Entry 1OUU (X-ray diffraction, 2.50 A resolution); this record covers chains A and D of the 4 polymer chains in the assembly.

[Chain A]
Protein: Hemoglobin I
Organism: Oncorhynchus mykiss
Notes: engineered mutation(s): CHAIN A, C, DEL(D32,K33)
Reference sequence: P02019 (HBA1_ONCMY); aligned to UniProt positions 1-141 over residues 1-141 (the alignment contains insertions or deletions, so no single offset holds)
Sequence (143 residues; each row starts with the number of its first residue; numbering starts at 0):
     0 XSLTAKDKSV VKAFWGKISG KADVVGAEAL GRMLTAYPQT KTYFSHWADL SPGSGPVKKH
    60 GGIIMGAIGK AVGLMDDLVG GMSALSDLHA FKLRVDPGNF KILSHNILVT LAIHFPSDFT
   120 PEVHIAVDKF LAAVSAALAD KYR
Modified positions: ACE (acetyl group) at position 0
UniProt features mapped onto this chain:
  - modified residue: Ser-1 (N-acetylserine)
Bound ions: heme Fe: His-88 (together with carbon monoxide)
Small-molecule neighbours:
  - carbon monoxide (CMO): Phe-43, His-59, Ile-63, His-88
  - heme (HEM): Thr-39, Tyr-42, Phe-43, His-45, Trp-46, His-59, Ile-62, Ile-63, Ala-66, Ile-67, Met-81, Leu-84, Leu-87, His-88, Leu-92, Val-94, Asn-98, Phe-99, Leu-102, Val-133, Leu-137

[Chain D]
Protein: Hemoglobin I
Organism: Oncorhynchus mykiss
Notes: engineered mutation(s): CHAIN A, C, DEL(D32,K33)
Reference sequence: P02142 (HBB1_ONCMY); numbering as in UniProt (aligned over 1-146)
Sequence (146 residues; numbered 1 to 146; the number before each row is that of its first residue):
     1 VEWTDAEKST ISAVWGKVNI DEIGPLALAR VLIVYPWTQR YFGSFGNVST PAAIMGNPKV
    61 AAHGKVVCGA LDKAVKNMGN ILATYKSLSE THANKLFVDP DNFRVLADVL TIVIAAKFGA
   121 SFTPEIQATW QKFMKVVVAA MGSRYF
UniProt features mapped onto this chain:
  - binding site (heme b): His-63, His-92
Bound ions: heme Fe: His-92 (together with carbon monoxide)
Small-molecule neighbours: carbon monoxide / heme: Leu-28, Thr-38, Tyr-41, Phe-42, Phe-45, His-63, Val-66, Val-67, Ala-70, Leu-71, Tyr-85, Leu-88, His-92, Leu-96, Val-98, Asn-102, Phe-103, Leu-106, Met-141

[Chain A / chain D interface]
Pairs across the interface (15):
  Gln-38(A) / Asp-99(D)  hydrogen bond
  Gln-38(A) / Pro-100(D)
  Thr-41(A) / Phe-97(D)
  Tyr-42(A) / Arg-40(D)
  Arg-93(A) / Arg-40(D)  hydrogen bond (backbone-side chain)
  Asp-95(A) / Trp-37(D)
  Asp-95(A) / Tyr-41(D)  hydrogen bond
  Asp-95(A) / Asp-99(D)
  Asp-95(A) / Asn-102(D)  hydrogen bond
  Pro-96(A) / Trp-37(D)
  Tyr-141(A) / Pro-36(D)
  Tyr-141(A) / Trp-37(D)  hydrophobic
  Arg-142(A) / Val-34(D)  hydrogen bond (side chain-backbone)
  Arg-142(A) / Tyr-35(D)
  Arg-142(A) / Pro-36(D)
Other interface residues (no listed pair), chain A (9 interface residues in all): Gly-97

[Overview]
9 residues of chain A face 10 of chain D across their interface, with 5 hydrogen bonds. Among the polar pairs
are Gln-38(A)/Asp-99(D), Arg-93(A)/Arg-40(D) and Asp-95(A)/Tyr-41(D). Ligands of chain A: heme and carbon
monoxide. Bound to chain D: carbon monoxide / heme.
Here chain A is Hemoglobin I and chain D is Hemoglobin I, both from Oncorhynchus mykiss. Entry 1OUU
(Carbonmonoxy trout hemoglobin I) was determined by X-ray diffraction (same publication as 1OUT).
